PDB entry 7QXY | X-ray diffraction, 1.48 A resolution | chain A

== Chain A ==
Molecule: Furin
Organism: Homo sapiens
Notes: EC 3.4.21.75
Reference sequence: P09958 (FURIN_HUMAN); residues 108-574 here = UniProt positions 108-574
Chain sequence (480 residues; each row starts with the number of its first residue):
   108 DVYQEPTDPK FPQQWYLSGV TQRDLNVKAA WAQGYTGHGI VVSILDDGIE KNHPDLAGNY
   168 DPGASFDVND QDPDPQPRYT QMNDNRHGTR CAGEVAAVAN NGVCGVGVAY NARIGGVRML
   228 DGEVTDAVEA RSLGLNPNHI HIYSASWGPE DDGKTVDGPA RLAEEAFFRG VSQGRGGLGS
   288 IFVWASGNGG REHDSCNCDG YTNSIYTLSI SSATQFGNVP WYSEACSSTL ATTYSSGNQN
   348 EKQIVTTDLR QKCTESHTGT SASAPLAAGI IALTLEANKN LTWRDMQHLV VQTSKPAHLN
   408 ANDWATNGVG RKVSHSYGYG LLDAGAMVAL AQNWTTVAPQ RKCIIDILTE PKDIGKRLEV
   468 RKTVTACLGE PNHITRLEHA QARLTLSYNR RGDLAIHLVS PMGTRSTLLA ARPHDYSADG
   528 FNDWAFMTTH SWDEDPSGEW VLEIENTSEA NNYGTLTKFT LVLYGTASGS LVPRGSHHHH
Disordered / not traced: 108, 582-587
Sequence notes: expression tag (575-587)
Cystine bridges: C303-C333, C450-C474
Ion coordination: Ca2+ site 1: D115, D162, V205, N208, V210, G212; Ca2+ site 2: D174, D179, D181; Ca2+ site 3: D258, D301, E331; Na+ site 1 near D264 (its only coordinating residue here); Na+ site 2: T309, S311, T314, S316; Na+ site 3 near T413 (its only coordinating residue here); Na+ site 4 near S544 (its only coordinating residue here)
Residues lining bound ligands: I1G (3-[4-[5-[4-[[4-(acetamidomethyl)piperidin-1-ium-1-yl]methyl]-6-[3,5-bis(chloranyl)phenyl]pyridin-2-yl]oxypyrimidin-2-yl]piperazin-1-ium-1-yl]propanoate): L152, D191, H194, M226, L227, V231, T232, D233, E236, L240, A252, S253, W254, G255, P256, D264, G265, A267, W291, Y308
From the paper describing this entry:
  - conformationally variable residues (side-chain flip): W254
  - binding site for I1G: D233, E236
  - catalytic residues: D153 (citing earlier work)

== In short ==
Bound to chain A: compound I1G. The Ca2+ site 1 is built by D115, D162, V205, N208, V210 and G212. The Ca2+
site 2 is built by D174, D179 and D181. The paper reports the catalytic residue D153; a binding site for I1G
at D233 and E236.
Chain A is Furin (Homo sapiens); the structure, X-ray structure of furin in complex with the
dichlorophenylpyridine-based inhibitor 3, was determined by X-ray diffraction (same publication as 7QY0, 7QY1,
7QY2 and 7QXZ).
